PDB entry 5DGH | X-ray diffraction, 2.10 A resolution | chain A

[Chain A]
Protein: Inositol hexakisphosphate and diphosphoinositol-pentakisphosphate kinase 2
Organism: Homo sapiens
Notes: EC 2.7.4.21, 2.7.4.24
Reference sequence: O43314 (VIP2_HUMAN); numbering as in UniProt (aligned over 41-366)
Chain sequence (330 residues; each row starts with the number of its first residue):
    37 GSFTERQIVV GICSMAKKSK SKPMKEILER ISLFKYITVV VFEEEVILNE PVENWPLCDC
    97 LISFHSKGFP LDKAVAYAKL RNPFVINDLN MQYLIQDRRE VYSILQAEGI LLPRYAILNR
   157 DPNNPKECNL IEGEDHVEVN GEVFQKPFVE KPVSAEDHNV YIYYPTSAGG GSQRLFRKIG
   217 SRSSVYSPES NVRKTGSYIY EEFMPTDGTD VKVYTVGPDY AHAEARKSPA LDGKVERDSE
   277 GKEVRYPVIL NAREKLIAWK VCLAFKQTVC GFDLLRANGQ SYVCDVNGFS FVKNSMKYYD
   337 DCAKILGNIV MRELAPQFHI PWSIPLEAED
Unresolved in the structure: 37-42, 360-366
Construct notes: expression tag (37-40)
Metal / ion sites: Mg2+ site 1: Ser-68, Phe-70, Ile-73; Mg2+ site 2: Asp-309, Asp-321 (together with AMP-PNP); Mg2+ site 3: Asp-321, Asn-323 (together with AMP-PNP)
Ligand contacts:
  - 5A3 (Methylenebisphosphonate inositol pentakisphosphate): Lys-53, Lys-54, His-194, Arg-213, Lys-214, Lys-248, Tyr-250, Arg-262, Arg-273, Gly-277, Glu-279, Phe-325, Ser-326, Phe-327, Lys-329
  - AMP-PNP (ANP; phosphoaminophosphonic acid-adenylate ester): Arg-134, Pro-149, Val-185, Lys-187, Ala-191, Asp-193, His-194, Val-196, Leu-211, Arg-213, Glu-237, Glu-238, Phe-239, Met-240, Asp-246, Lys-248, Ser-264, Pro-265, Ala-266, Asp-309, Leu-311, Cys-320, Asp-321, Asn-323
Curated features (UniProtKB/Swiss-Prot):
  - binding site (substrate): Lys-53, Lys-54, Arg-213, Lys-214, Lys-248, Arg-262, Ser-326 to Lys-329
  - binding site (ATP): Arg-134, Lys-187, His-194, Arg-213, Glu-237 to Met-240, Asp-246 to Lys-248, Ser-264, Asp-309, Asp-321 to Asn-323
  - modified residue: Ser-223 (Phosphoserine)
  - mutagenesis: Arg-213 (R213A/K: Reduces enzyme activity by about 99%), Lys-248 (K248A: Loss of enzyme activity), Arg-262 (R262A: Reduces enzyme activity by about 99%)

[Summary]
Bound to chain A: AMP-PNP and compound 5A3. The Mg2+ site 1 is built by Ser-68, Phe-70 and Ile-73. Asp-309 and
Asp-321 form the Mg2+ site 2. From UniProt: 10 substrate-binding residues, 16 ATP-binding residues and 3
mutagenesis sites.
Chain A is Inositol hexakisphosphate and diphosphoinositol-pentakisphosphate kinase 2 (Homo sapiens); the
structure, Crystal structure of the catalytic domain of human diphosphoinositol pentakisphosphate kinase 2
(PPIP5K2) in complex with ..., was determined by X-ray diffraction together with 5DGI from the same study.
